9FY9 - chains F and G of the 5 polymer chains in the assembly; structure by electron microscopy, 3.30 A resolution.

[Chain F]
Name: Protein FimF
Source organism: Escherichia coli
UniProtKB: P08189 (FIMF_ECOLI); residues 1-154 here correspond to UniProt positions 23-176 (UniProt number = residue number + 22)
Sequence (154 residues; each row starts with the number of its first residue):
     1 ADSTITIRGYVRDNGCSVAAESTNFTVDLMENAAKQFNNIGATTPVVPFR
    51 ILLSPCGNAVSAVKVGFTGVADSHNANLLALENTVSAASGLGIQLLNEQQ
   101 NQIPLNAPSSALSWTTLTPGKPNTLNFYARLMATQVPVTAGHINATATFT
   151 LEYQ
Unresolved in the structure: 26-38
Disulfide bonds: Cys-16/Cys-56
Curated features (UniProtKB/Swiss-Prot):
  - site: Tyr-153 (Required for stability and transport)

[Chain G]
Name: Protein FimG
Source organism: Escherichia coli
UniProtKB: P08190 (FIMG_ECOLI); residues 1-144 here correspond to UniProt positions 24-167 (UniProt number = residue number + 23)
Sequence (144 residues; each row starts with the number of its first residue):
     1 ADVTITVNGKVVAKPCTVSTTNATVDLGDLYSFSLMSAGAASAWHDVALE
    51 LTNCPVGTSRVTASFSGAADSTGYYKNQGTAQNIQLELQDDSGNTLNTGA
   101 TKTVQVDDSSQSAHFPLQVRALTVNGGATQGTIQAVISITYTYS
Disulfide bonds: Cys-16/Cys-54
Curated features (UniProtKB/Swiss-Prot):
  - site: Tyr-143 (Required for stability and transport)

[Interface between chain F and chain G]
Residue-residue contacts (66):
  Ala-1(F) / Ser-138(G)
  Asp-2(F) / Ile-139(G)  hydrogen bond (backbone-backbone)
  Asp-2(F) / Tyr-141(G)
  Asp-2(F) / Tyr-143(G)
  Ser-3(F) / Thr-20(G)  hydrogen bond (side chain-backbone)
  Ser-3(F) / Thr-21(G)
  Ser-3(F) / Ile-137(G)
  Ser-3(F) / Ser-138(G)
  Ser-3(F) / Ile-139(G)  hydrogen bond (backbone-backbone)
  Ser-3(F) / Tyr-141(G)  hydrogen bond
  Thr-4(F) / Thr-21(G)  hydrogen bond (backbone-backbone)
  Thr-4(F) / Asn-22(G)
  Thr-4(F) / Ala-23(G)  hydrogen bond (backbone-backbone)
  Thr-4(F) / Ile-137(G)
  Ile-5(F) / Ala-23(G)
  Ile-5(F) / Val-47(G)  hydrophobic
  Ile-5(F) / Leu-88(G)  hydrophobic
  Ile-5(F) / Ala-135(G)
  Ile-5(F) / Val-136(G)
  Ile-5(F) / Ile-137(G)  hydrogen bond (backbone-backbone)
  Ile-5(F) / Ile-139(G)  hydrophobic
  Thr-6(F) / Ala-23(G)  hydrogen bond (backbone-backbone)
  Thr-6(F) / Thr-24(G)  hydrogen bond (backbone-side chain)
  Thr-6(F) / Val-25(G)  hydrogen bond (backbone-backbone)
  Thr-6(F) / Ala-135(G)
  Ile-7(F) / Val-25(G)
  Ile-7(F) / Leu-27(G)  hydrophobic
  Ile-7(F) / Leu-86(G)  hydrophobic
  Ile-7(F) / Val-119(G)  hydrophobic
  Ile-7(F) / Ile-133(G)
  Ile-7(F) / Gln-134(G)
  Ile-7(F) / Ala-135(G)  hydrogen bond (backbone-backbone)
  Ile-7(F) / Ile-137(G)  hydrophobic
  Arg-8(F) / Thr-24(G)  hydrogen bond
  Arg-8(F) / Val-25(G)  hydrogen bond (backbone-backbone)
  Arg-8(F) / Asp-26(G)  salt bridge
  Arg-8(F) / Leu-27(G)  hydrogen bond (backbone-backbone)
  Arg-8(F) / Ile-133(G)
  Gly-9(F) / Gly-28(G)
  Gly-9(F) / Thr-132(G)
  Gly-9(F) / Ile-133(G)  hydrogen bond (backbone-backbone)
  Tyr-10(F) / Gly-28(G)  hydrogen bond (backbone-backbone)
  Tyr-10(F) / Asp-29(G)
  Tyr-10(F) / Leu-30(G)  hydrogen bond (backbone-backbone)
  Tyr-10(F) / Gln-130(G)  hydrogen bond
  Tyr-10(F) / Gly-131(G)
  Tyr-10(F) / Thr-132(G)
  Val-11(F) / Leu-30(G)
  Val-11(F) / Ile-84(G)  hydrophobic
  Val-11(F) / Thr-129(G)
  Val-11(F) / Gln-130(G)
  Val-11(F) / Gly-131(G)  hydrogen bond (backbone-backbone)
  Val-11(F) / Ile-133(G)  hydrophobic
  Arg-12(F) / Asp-29(G)  salt bridge
  Arg-12(F) / Leu-30(G)  hydrogen bond (backbone-backbone)
  Arg-12(F) / Tyr-31(G)
  Arg-12(F) / Ser-32(G)  hydrogen bond (backbone-backbone)
  Asp-13(F) / Gln-130(G)
  Asn-14(F) / Tyr-31(G)
  Asn-14(F) / Ser-32(G)  hydrogen bond (side chain-backbone)
  Asn-14(F) / Phe-33(G)
  Pro-55(F) / Met-36(G)  hydrophobic
  Cys-56(F) / Met-36(G)
  Asn-58(F) / Ser-32(G)
  Asn-58(F) / Ala-128(G)
  Gly-120(F) / Met-36(G)
Interface residues without a listed pair, chain F (19 interface residues in all): Gly-57
Interface residues without a listed pair, chain G (40 interface residues in all): Val-18, Leu-49, Ala-81, Leu-117, Gly-127, Thr-140

[Overview]
19 residues of chain F and 40 residues of chain G are in contact; the contacts include 22 hydrogen bonds and 2
salt bridges. Polar contacts include Arg-8(F)/Asp-26(G), Arg-12(F)/Asp-29(G) and Ser-3(F)/Thr-20(G).
Chain F is Protein FimF and chain G is Protein FimG, both from Escherichia coli; the structure, Cryo-EM
structure of the type 1 chaperone-usher pilus FimD-tip complex (FimDHGFC) - Conformer 1, was determined by
electron microscopy together with 9FW9, 9FWB, 9FX0, 9FX8, 9FXB and 9FXS from the same study.
